PDB entry 4KOP | X-ray diffraction, 1.75 A resolution | chains A and B of the 4 polymer chains in the assembly

# Chain A (and B)
Protein: Single-stranded DNA-binding protein WHY2, mitochondrial
Organism: Arabidopsis thaliana
Notes: chain B of this document is another copy of the same molecule, construct and numbering; everything in this record applies to it too
UniProtKB: Q8VYF7 (WHY2_ARATH); residue numbers follow UniProt; this construct covers 45-212
Amino-acid sequence (177 residues; each row starts with the number of its first residue):
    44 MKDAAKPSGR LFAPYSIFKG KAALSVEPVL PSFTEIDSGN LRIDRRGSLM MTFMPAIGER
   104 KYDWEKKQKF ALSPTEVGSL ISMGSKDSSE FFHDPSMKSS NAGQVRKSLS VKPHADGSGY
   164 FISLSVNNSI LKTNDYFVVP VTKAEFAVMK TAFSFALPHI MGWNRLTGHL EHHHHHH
Unresolved in the structure: 44-52, 139-146, 215-220 (chain B: 44-52, 139-146, 212-220)
Sequence notes: expression tag (44, 213-220)
Ligand contacts: MPO (3[N-morpholino]propane sulfonic acid): Lys112, Phe113, Ala114, His136, Pro138, Lys150
UniProt features mapped onto this chain:
  - region: Lys62 to Leu67 (Required for ssDNA binding)

# Interface between chain A and chain B
Pairs across the interface - 47 pairs, chain A then chain B:
  Arg53(A) - Asn83(B)  hydrogen bond (backbone-side chain)
  Arg53(A) - Leu84(B)  hydrogen bond (backbone-backbone)
  Leu54(A) - Leu84(B)
  Leu54(A) - Arg208(B)
  Leu54(A) - Leu209(B)
  Phe55(A) - Phe76(B)
  Phe55(A) - Asn83(B)
  Phe55(A) - Leu84(B)  hydrogen bond (backbone-backbone)
  Phe55(A) - Arg85(B)
  Ala56(A) - Phe76(B)  hydrophobic
  Ala56(A) - Ile86(B)  hydrophobic
  Ala56(A) - Met204(B)
  Ala56(A) - Trp206(B)  hydrogen bond (backbone-side chain)
  Ala56(A) - Leu209(B)
  Tyr58(A) - Thr118(B)  hydrogen bond
  Tyr58(A) - Met204(B)  hydrophobic
  Val69(A) - Trp206(B)
  Glu70(A) - Trp206(B)
  Glu70(A) - Leu209(B)
  Pro71(A) - Trp206(B)
  Pro71(A) - Leu209(B)
  Leu73(A) - Leu209(B)
  Leu73(A) - Thr210(B)
  Lys186(A) - Ser125(B)  hydrogen bond (side chain-backbone)
  Lys186(A) - Asp130(B)  salt bridge
  Ala187(A) - Thr118(B)
  Ala187(A) - Gly121(B)
  Ala187(A) - Ser122(B)
  Glu188(A) - Thr118(B)
  Ala190(A) - Gly121(B)
  Ala190(A) - Ser125(B)
  Val191(A) - Pro117(B)
  Val191(A) - Thr118(B)
  Val191(A) - Gly121(B)
  Val191(A) - Met204(B)  hydrophobic
  Thr194(A) - Ser197(B)
  Thr194(A) - Leu200(B)
  Ala195(A) - Met204(B)  hydrophobic
  Ala195(A) - Trp206(B)
  Phe196(A) - Trp206(B)  hydrophobic
  Phe198(A) - Pro201(B)  hydrophobic
  Phe198(A) - Trp206(B)
  Phe198(A) - Thr210(B)
  His202(A) - Thr210(B)
  Arg208(A) - Gly211(B)
  Leu209(A) - Thr210(B)
  Leu209(A) - Gly211(B)
Also at the interface, not in a pair above, chain A (25 interface residues in all): Pro57, Leu92, Ala199, Asn207
Also at the interface, not in a pair above, chain B (24 interface residues in all): Gly82, Ile124, Gly205, Asn207

# In short
The interface between chain A and chain B involves 25 residues on one side and 24 on the other; the contacts
include 6 hydrogen bonds and 1 salt bridge. Polar contacts include Lys186(A)-Asp130(B), Arg53(A)-Asn83(B) and
Ala56(A)-Trp206(B). Ligands of chain A: compound MPO.
Both chains are Single-stranded DNA-binding protein WHY2, mitochondrial (Arabidopsis thaliana). Entry 4KOP
(Crystal Structure of WHY2 from Arabidopsis thaliana) was determined by X-ray diffraction together with 4KOO
and 4KOQ from the same study.
